Entry 6OVY (X-ray diffraction, 3.00 A resolution); this record covers chains C and D of the 9 polymer chains in the assembly.

Chain C:
Molecule: DNA-directed RNA polymerase subunit beta
Organism: Thermus thermophilus
Notes: EC 2.7.7.6
UniProtKB: Q8RQE9 (RPOB_THET8); numbering as in UniProt (aligned over 1-1119)
Sequence (1119 residues; each row starts with the number of its first residue):
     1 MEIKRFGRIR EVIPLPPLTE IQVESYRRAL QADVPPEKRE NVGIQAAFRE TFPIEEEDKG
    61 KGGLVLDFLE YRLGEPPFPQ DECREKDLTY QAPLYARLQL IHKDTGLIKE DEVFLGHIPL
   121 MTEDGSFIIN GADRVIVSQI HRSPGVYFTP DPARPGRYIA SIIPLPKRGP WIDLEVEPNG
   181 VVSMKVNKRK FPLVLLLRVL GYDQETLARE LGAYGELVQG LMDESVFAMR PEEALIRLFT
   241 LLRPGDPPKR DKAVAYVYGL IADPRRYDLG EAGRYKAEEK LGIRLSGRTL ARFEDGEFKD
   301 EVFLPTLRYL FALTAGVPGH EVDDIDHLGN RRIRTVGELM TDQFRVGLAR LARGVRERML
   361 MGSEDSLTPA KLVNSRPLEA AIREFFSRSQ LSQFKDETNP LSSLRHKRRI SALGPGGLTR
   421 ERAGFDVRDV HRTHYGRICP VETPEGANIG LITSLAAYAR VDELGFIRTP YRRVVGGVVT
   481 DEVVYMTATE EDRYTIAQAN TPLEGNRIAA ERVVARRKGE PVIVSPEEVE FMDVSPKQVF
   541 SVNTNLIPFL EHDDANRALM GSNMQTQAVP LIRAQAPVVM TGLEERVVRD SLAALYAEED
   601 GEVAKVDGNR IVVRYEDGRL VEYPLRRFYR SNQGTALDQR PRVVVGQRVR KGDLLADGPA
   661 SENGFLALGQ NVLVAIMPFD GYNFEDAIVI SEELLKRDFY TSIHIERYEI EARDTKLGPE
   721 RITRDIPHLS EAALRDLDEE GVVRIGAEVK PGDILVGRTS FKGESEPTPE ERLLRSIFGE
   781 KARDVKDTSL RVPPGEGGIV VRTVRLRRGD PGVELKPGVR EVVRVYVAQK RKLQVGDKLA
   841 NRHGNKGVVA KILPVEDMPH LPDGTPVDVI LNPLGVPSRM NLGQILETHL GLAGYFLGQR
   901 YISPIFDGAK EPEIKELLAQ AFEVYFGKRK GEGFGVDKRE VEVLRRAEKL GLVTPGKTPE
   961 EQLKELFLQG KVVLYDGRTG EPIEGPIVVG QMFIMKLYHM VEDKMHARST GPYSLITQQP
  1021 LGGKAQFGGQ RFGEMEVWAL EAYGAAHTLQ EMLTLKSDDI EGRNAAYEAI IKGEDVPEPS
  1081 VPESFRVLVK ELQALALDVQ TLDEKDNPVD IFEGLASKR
Not modelled in the structure: 57-63, 1119
Residues lining bound ligands: pyrophosphate (POP): R557, S878, R879

Chain D:
Molecule: DNA-directed RNA polymerase subunit beta'
Organism: Thermus thermophilus
Notes: EC 2.7.7.6
UniProtKB: Q8RQE8 (RPOC_THET8); residues 1-1524 here = UniProt positions 1-1524
Sequence (1524 residues; row label = number of the first residue in the row):
     1 MKKEVRKVRI ALASPEKIRS WSYGEVEKPE TINYRTLKPE RDGLFDERIF GPIKDYECAC
    61 GKYKRQRFEG KVCERCGVEV TKSIVRRYRM GHIELATPAA HIWFVKDVPS KIGTLLDLSA
   121 TELEQVLYFS KYIVLDPKGA ILNGVPVEKR QLLTDEEYRE LRYGKQETYP LPPGVDALVK
   181 DGEEVVKGQE LAPGVVSRLD GVALYRFPRR VRVEYVKKER AGLRLPLAAW VEKEAYKPGE
   241 ILAELPEPYL FRAEEEGVVE LKELEEGAFL VLRREDEPVA TYFLPVGMTP LVVHGEIVEK
   301 GQPLAEAKGL LRMPRQVRAA QVEAEEEGET VYLTLFLEWT EPKDYRVQPH MNVVVPEGAR
   361 VEAGDKIVAA IDPEEEVIAE AEGVVHLHEP ASILVVKARV YPFEDDVEVS TGDRVAPGDV
   421 LADGGKVKSD VYGRVEVDLV RNVVRVVESY DIDARMGAEA IQQLLKELDL EALEKELLEE
   481 MKHPSRARRA KARKRLEVVR AFLDSGNRPE WMILEAVPVL PPDLRPMVQV DGGRFATSDL
   541 NDLYRRLINR NNRLKKLLAQ GAPEIIIRNE KRMLQEAVDA LLDNGRRGAP VTNPGSDRPL
   601 RSLTDILSGK QGRFRQNLLG KRVDYSGRSV IVVGPQLKLH QCGLPKRMAL ELFKPFLLKK
   661 MEEKGIAPNV KAARRMLERQ RDIKDEVWDA LEEVIHGKVV LLNRAPTLHR LGIQAFQPVL
   721 VEGQSIQLHP LVCEAFNADF DGDQMAVHVP LSSFAQAEAR IQMLSAHNLL SPASGEPLAK
   781 PSRDIILGLY YITQVRKEKK GAGLEFATPE EALAAHERGE VALNAPIKVA GRETSVGRLK
   841 YVFANPDEAL LAVAHGIVDL QDVVTVRYMG KRLETSPGRI LFARIVAEAV EDEKVAWELI
   901 QLDVPQEKNS LKDLVYQAFL RLGMEKTARL LDALKYYGFT FSTTSGITIG IDDAVIPEEK
   961 KQYLEEADRK LLQIEQAYEM GFLTDRERYD QILQLWTETT EKVTQAVFKN FEENYPFNPL
  1021 YVMAQSGARG NPQQIRQLCG LRGLMQKPSG ETFEVPVRSS FREGLTVLEY FISSHGARKG
  1081 GADTALRTAD SGYLTRKLVD VTHEIVVREA DCGTTNYISV PLFQPDEVTR SLRLRKRADI
  1141 EAGLYGRVLA REVEVLGVRL EEGRYLSMDD VHLLIKAAEA GEIQEVPVRS PLTCQTRYGV
  1201 CQKCYGYDLS MARPVSIGEA VGIVAAQSIG EPGTQLTMRT FHTGGVAGAA DITQGLPRVI
  1261 ELFEARRPKA KAVISEIDGV VRIEETEEKL SVFVESEGFS KEYKLPKEAR LLVKDGDYVE
  1321 AGQPLTRGAI DPHQLLEAKG PEAVERYLVE EIQKVYRAQG VKLHDKHIEI VVRQMMKYVE
  1381 VTDPGDSRLL EGQVLEKWDV EALNERLIAE GKTPVAWKPL LMGVTKSALS TKSWLSAASF
  1441 QNTTHVLTEA AIAGKKDELI GLKENVILGR LIPAGTGSDF VRFTQVVDQK TLKAIEEARK
  1501 EAVEAKERPA ARRGVKREQP GKQA
Not modelled in the structure: 1-3, 1239-1252, 1503-1524
Ion coordination: Zn2+ site 1: C58, C60, C73, C76; Mg2+: D739, D741, D743 (shared with 1 residue of chain I); Zn2+ site 2: C1112, C1194, C1201, C1204

Chain C / chain D interface:
Residue-residue contacts (372; chain C residue first):
  F425(C) - K1079(D)
  F425(C) - D1083(D)
  F425(C) - L1086(D)  hydrophobic
  F425(C) - R1087(D)
  R428(C) - R1078(D)  hydrogen bond (backbone-side chain)
  R428(C) - L1086(D)
  D429(C) - R1078(D)
  D429(C) - K1079(D)  salt bridge
  V430(C) - S1074(D)
  V430(C) - H1075(D)
  V430(C) - R1078(D)
  H431(C) - F1071(D)
  R432(C) - F1071(D)
  Y435(C) - V1067(D)
  Y435(C) - F1071(D)  hydrophobic
  P440(C) - S1074(D)  hydrogen bond (backbone-side chain)
  P440(C) - R1078(D)
  T443(C) - R1078(D)
  G446(C) - A1085(D)
  I449(C) - R1078(D)
  I449(C) - G1081(D)
  I449(C) - A1082(D)  hydrophobic
  Q498(C) - V1067(D)
  Q498(C) - L1068(D)
  V514(C) - L1068(D)  hydrophobic
  R516(C) - L1068(D)
  E520(C) - E1054(D)
  P521(C) - F1053(D)
  P521(C) - L1068(D)  hydrophobic
  P536(C) - V1067(D)  hydrophobic
  F540(C) - Y1070(D)  hydrophobic
  L550(C) - Y1070(D)
  E551(C) - G1064(D)
  E551(C) - L1065(D)  hydrogen bond (backbone-backbone)
  H552(C) - F1061(D)  hydrogen bond (side chain-backbone)
  H552(C) - R1062(D)  hydrogen bond (side chain-backbone)
  H552(C) - E1063(D)
  H552(C) - G1064(D)  hydrogen bond (side chain-backbone)
  D553(C) - F1061(D)
  D553(C) - Y1070(D)  hydrogen bond (backbone-side chain)
  D554(C) - R1042(D)  salt bridge
  D554(C) - F1061(D)
  A555(C) - Y1070(D)
  N556(C) - A1077(D)
  A558(C) - Y1070(D)
  I676(C) - I947(D)
  I676(C) - T948(D)  hydrogen bond (backbone-side chain)
  M677(C) - T943(D)
  M677(C) - I947(D)
  P678(C) - D784(D)
  P678(C) - S942(D)
  P678(C) - T943(D)
  P678(C) - I947(D)
  F679(C) - T943(D)
  D680(C) - P635(D)
  D680(C) - F939(D)
  D680(C) - T943(D)
  G681(C) - V633(D)
  G681(C) - P635(D)
  G681(C) - F939(D)
  Y682(C) - V633(D)
  Y682(C) - P635(D)
  F684(C) - V633(D)  hydrophobic
  F684(C) - P730(D)
  F684(C) - F740(D)
  F684(C) - S782(D)
  F684(C) - R783(D)
  F684(C) - D784(D)
  F684(C) - F939(D)  hydrophobic
  E685(C) - D739(D)
  E685(C) - F740(D)  hydrogen bond (backbone-backbone)
  E685(C) - R783(D)  salt bridge
  E685(C) - R1029(D)  salt bridge
  D686(C) - D739(D)
  D686(C) - F740(D)
  A687(C) - V633(D)  hydrophobic
  A687(C) - F740(D)
  R713(C) - Q529(D)
  R713(C) - D531(D)  hydrogen bond (side chain-backbone)
  R713(C) - G533(D)
  K716(C) - R35(D)  hydrogen bond (side chain-backbone)
  K716(C) - L37(D)
  E748(C) - R681(D)  hydrogen bond (backbone-side chain)
  K750(C) - Q680(D)
  K750(C) - R681(D)
  P751(C) - R679(D)
  P751(C) - Q680(D)  hydrogen bond (backbone-backbone)
  G752(C) - E678(D)
  D753(C) - R679(D)  salt bridge
  D753(C) - R681(D)  salt bridge
  E764(C) - K54(D)
  E764(C) - E57(D)
  P769(C) - R65(D)
  Q834(C) - Q724(D)
  V835(C) - V632(D)  hydrophobic
  V835(C) - S725(D)  hydrogen bond (backbone-side chain)
  G836(C) - V630(D)
  G836(C) - S725(D)  hydrogen bond (backbone-side chain)
  K838(C) - D741(D)
  K846(C) - D741(D)
  G847(C) - F740(D)
  V848(C) - V632(D)  hydrophobic
  V848(C) - F740(D)  hydrogen bond (backbone-backbone)
  V848(C) - G742(D)
  V849(C) - V632(D)
  A850(C) - V632(D)  hydrophobic
  A850(C) - V633(D)  hydrophobic
  N872(C) - D784(D)  hydrogen bond
  P873(C) - I947(D)
  P873(C) - I949(D)  hydrophobic
  L874(C) - R783(D)
  L874(C) - D784(D)
  L874(C) - M1023(D)  hydrophobic
  L874(C) - R1029(D)  hydrogen bond (backbone-side chain)
  V876(C) - I949(D)  hydrophobic
  P877(C) - M1023(D)  hydrophobic
  P877(C) - R1029(D)
  S878(C) - R1029(D)  hydrogen bond
  S878(C) - Q1034(D)  hydrogen bond (backbone-side chain)
  R879(C) - R1029(D)
  M880(C) - Q1034(D)
  M880(C) - Q1037(D)
  M880(C) - F1061(D)  hydrophobic
  L882(C) - I951(D)  hydrophobic
  L882(C) - L1038(D)  hydrophobic
  I885(C) - I949(D)
  I885(C) - G950(D)
  I885(C) - I951(D)
  L886(C) - I951(D)  hydrophobic
  H889(C) - G950(D)
  H889(C) - I951(D)  hydrogen bond (side chain-backbone)
  F906(C) - L1065(D)
  F906(C) - T1066(D)
  F906(C) - V1067(D)
  F906(C) - Y1070(D)  hydrophobic
  E911(C) - D952(D)
  E911(C) - R1062(D)  salt bridge
  K915(C) - D952(D)  salt bridge
  R945(C) - D859(D)  salt bridge
  R946(C) - Y791(D)  hydrogen bond
  R946(C) - R796(D)
  R946(C) - D859(D)  salt bridge
  R946(C) - Q861(D)  hydrogen bond
  K949(C) - R796(D)
  K949(C) - E798(D)  salt bridge
  L950(C) - F1017(D)  hydrophobic
  Q969(C) - D952(D)
  K971(C) - T948(D)
  K971(C) - D953(D)  salt bridge
  I983(C) - T943(D)
  I983(C) - T944(D)
  I983(C) - G946(D)
  E984(C) - Y791(D)  hydrogen bond
  E984(C) - T944(D)  hydrogen bond (backbone-backbone)
  G985(C) - G946(D)
  P986(C) - T948(D)
  I987(C) - G946(D)
  V988(C) - T948(D)  hydrogen bond (backbone-side chain)
  V988(C) - I949(D)
  V988(C) - G950(D)
  V1001(C) - V630(D)  hydrophobic
  V1001(C) - Q724(D)
  V1001(C) - S725(D)
  E1002(C) - Q724(D)
  K1004(C) - R628(D)
  K1004(C) - V630(D)
  K1004(C) - Q744(D)
  M1005(C) - R628(D)
  M1005(C) - S629(D)
  M1005(C) - R647(D)
  M1005(C) - M648(D)  hydrophobic
  M1005(C) - Q724(D)
  H1006(C) - G627(D)
  H1006(C) - R628(D)  hydrogen bond (backbone-backbone)
  H1006(C) - M648(D)
  A1007(C) - S626(D)
  A1007(C) - G627(D)
  A1007(C) - M648(D)
  A1007(C) - E651(D)
  A1007(C) - L652(D)  hydrophobic
  R1008(C) - D624(D)  salt bridge
  R1008(C) - Y625(D)  hydrogen bond (backbone-backbone)
  R1008(C) - S626(D)  hydrogen bond (backbone-backbone)
  R1008(C) - E651(D)
  S1009(C) - D624(D)
  S1009(C) - Y625(D)  hydrogen bond (backbone-backbone)
  S1009(C) - E651(D)  hydrogen bond
  S1009(C) - K654(D)
  T1010(C) - D624(D)
  Y1013(C) - D624(D)  hydrogen bond
  L1015(C) - R87(D)  hydrogen bond (backbone-side chain)
  L1015(C) - V528(D)  hydrophobic
  I1016(C) - R87(D)  hydrogen bond (backbone-side chain)
  I1016(C) - L524(D)
  I1016(C) - P526(D)
  T1017(C) - R613(D)
  T1017(C) - N617(D)
  Q1019(C) - N617(D)  hydrogen bond (side chain-backbone)
  Q1019(C) - K621(D)
  P1020(C) - R622(D)
  P1020(C) - D624(D)
  L1021(C) - R622(D)
  G1022(C) - R622(D)
  F1027(C) - E651(D)
  G1029(C) - R622(D)  hydrogen bond (backbone-side chain)
  G1029(C) - V623(D)
  Q1030(C) - R622(D)
  Q1030(C) - V623(D)  hydrogen bond (backbone-backbone)
  Q1030(C) - S626(D)  hydrogen bond (backbone-side chain)
  Q1030(C) - G627(D)
  Q1030(C) - R628(D)  hydrogen bond
  R1031(C) - R615(D)  hydrogen bond (side chain-backbone)
  R1031(C) - Q616(D)
  R1031(C) - G620(D)  hydrogen bond (side chain-backbone)
  R1031(C) - K621(D)
  R1031(C) - R622(D)
  F1032(C) - G620(D)
  F1032(C) - K621(D)  hydrogen bond (backbone-backbone)
  F1032(C) - I713(D)  hydrophobic
  F1032(C) - H748(D)
  E1034(C) - R615(D)  salt bridge
  E1034(C) - L619(D)
  E1034(C) - R1096(D)  salt bridge
  M1035(C) - T707(D)
  M1035(C) - L708(D)  hydrophobic
  E1036(C) - N703(D)
  E1036(C) - T707(D)  hydrogen bond
  V1037(C) - L619(D)
  W1038(C) - V1099(D)
  W1038(C) - I1223(D)
  W1038(C) - Q1227(D)
  A1039(C) - T707(D)
  A1039(C) - R710(D)
  A1039(C) - I713(D)  hydrophobic
  A1039(C) - Q1227(D)
  L1040(C) - M763(D)  hydrophobic
  E1041(C) - A1220(D)
  E1041(C) - I1223(D)
  E1041(C) - L1462(D)
  E1041(C) - V1466(D)
  E1041(C) - I1472(D)
  A1042(C) - R710(D)  hydrogen bond (backbone-side chain)
  A1042(C) - I1223(D)  hydrophobic
  A1042(C) - V1224(D)  hydrophobic
  A1042(C) - Q1227(D)
  Y1043(C) - R710(D)  hydrogen bond (side chain-backbone)
  Y1043(C) - L711(D)
  Y1043(C) - I713(D)  hydrogen bond (side chain-backbone)
  Y1043(C) - Q714(D)
  Y1043(C) - Q762(D)  hydrogen bond (backbone-side chain)
  Y1043(C) - M763(D)  hydrophobic
  Y1043(C) - N768(D)
  G1044(C) - Q762(D)
  G1044(C) - A1474(D)
  G1044(C) - G1475(D)
  G1044(C) - T1476(D)  hydrogen bond (backbone-backbone)
  A1045(C) - E758(D)
  A1045(C) - M763(D)  hydrophobic
  A1045(C) - T1476(D)
  A1046(C) - E758(D)  hydrogen bond (backbone-side chain)
  A1046(C) - L1471(D)  hydrophobic
  A1046(C) - I1472(D)  hydrophobic
  A1046(C) - A1474(D)
  A1046(C) - T1476(D)  hydrogen bond (backbone-side chain)
  A1046(C) - G1477(D)
  H1047(C) - F754(D)
  H1047(C) - E758(D)  salt bridge
  H1047(C) - L1471(D)
  H1047(C) - T1476(D)
  T1048(C) - L701(D)
  T1048(C) - A755(D)  hydrogen bond (side chain-backbone)
  T1048(C) - E758(D)  hydrogen bond
  L1049(C) - I1472(D)  hydrophobic
  Q1050(C) - G1469(D)
  Q1050(C) - R1470(D)
  Q1050(C) - L1471(D)  hydrogen bond (side chain-backbone)
  E1051(C) - L751(D)  hydrogen bond (side chain-backbone)
  E1051(C) - S752(D)  hydrogen bond (side chain-backbone)
  E1051(C) - A755(D)
  M1052(C) - V623(D)
  L1053(C) - K621(D)
  L1053(C) - V1466(D)
  T1054(C) - G1469(D)
  K1056(C) - V623(D)
  K1056(C) - D624(D)  hydrogen bond (backbone-backbone)
  K1056(C) - Y625(D)
  K1056(C) - V749(D)  hydrogen bond (side chain-backbone)
  K1056(C) - L751(D)
  S1057(C) - K621(D)
  S1057(C) - R622(D)  hydrogen bond (side chain-backbone)
  D1058(C) - K621(D)
  Y1067(C) - P655(D)  hydrophobic
  Y1067(C) - L658(D)
  Y1067(C) - R674(D)  hydrogen bond
  I1070(C) - P655(D)  hydrophobic
  I1070(C) - F656(D)  hydrophobic
  I1070(C) - K659(D)
  I1071(C) - K659(D)
  I1071(C) - V670(D)
  K1072(C) - K659(D)
  D1075(C) - S753(D)  hydrogen bond
  V1076(C) - L751(D)  hydrophobic
  V1076(C) - S752(D)
  P1082(C) - L1468(D)
  E1083(C) - R87(D)  salt bridge
  E1083(C) - Y88(D)  hydrogen bond
  S1084(C) - L618(D)
  F1085(C) - L618(D)  hydrophobic
  F1085(C) - L1468(D)  hydrophobic
  R1086(C) - Y88(D)  hydrogen bond
  V1087(C) - R87(D)
  V1087(C) - R613(D)
  L1088(C) - L607(D)  hydrophobic
  K1090(C) - Y88(D)  hydrogen bond (side chain-backbone)
  K1090(C) - L520(D)
  K1090(C) - L524(D)
  E1091(C) - L520(D)
  E1091(C) - I606(D)
  E1091(C) - R613(D)  salt bridge
  L1092(C) - L607(D)  hydrophobic
  Q1093(C) - W21(D)
  Q1093(C) - M90(D)
  Q1093(C) - P518(D)
  A1094(C) - M90(D)
  A1094(C) - L582(D)
  A1094(C) - L603(D)
  L1095(C) - H101(D)  hydrogen bond (backbone-side chain)
  L1095(C) - W103(D)  hydrophobic
  L1095(C) - L582(D)  hydrophobic
  L1095(C) - L603(D)  hydrophobic
  A1096(C) - A13(D)  hydrogen bond (backbone-backbone)
  A1096(C) - H101(D)
  A1096(C) - L514(D)  hydrophobic
  A1096(C) - P518(D)
  L1097(C) - A11(D)
  L1097(C) - L12(D)  hydrophobic
  L1097(C) - W21(D)
  L1097(C) - W103(D)  hydrophobic
  L1097(C) - A1451(D)  hydrophobic
  D1098(C) - R9(D)
  D1098(C) - I10(D)
  D1098(C) - A11(D)  hydrogen bond (backbone-backbone)
  D1098(C) - K17(D)  salt bridge
  D1098(C) - W21(D)
  V1099(C) - R9(D)
  V1099(C) - I10(D)  hydrophobic
  Q1100(C) - V8(D)
  Q1100(C) - R9(D)  hydrogen bond (backbone-backbone)
  T1101(C) - K7(D)
  L1102(C) - E4(D)
  L1102(C) - V5(D)
  L1102(C) - R6(D)  hydrogen bond (backbone-backbone)
  L1102(C) - K7(D)  hydrogen bond (backbone-backbone)
  L1102(C) - R9(D)
  D1103(C) - E4(D)
  D1103(C) - K7(D)
  E1104(C) - R6(D)  salt bridge
  E1104(C) - K7(D)
  D1106(C) - K7(D)  salt bridge
  D1106(C) - K1456(D)
  F1112(C) - Y88(D)  hydrophobic
  L1115(C) - Y23(D)
  L1115(C) - I84(D)  hydrophobic
  L1115(C) - V85(D)  hydrophobic
  L1115(C) - R89(D)  hydrogen bond (backbone-side chain)
  A1116(C) - Y23(D)
  A1116(C) - Y88(D)
  S1117(C) - Y23(D)  hydrogen bond (backbone-side chain)
  K1118(C) - R19(D)  hydrogen bond (side chain-backbone)
  K1118(C) - S20(D)  hydrogen bond (side chain-backbone)
  K1118(C) - S22(D)  hydrogen bond (side chain-backbone)
  K1118(C) - Y23(D)
Also at the interface, not in a pair above, chain C (188 interface residues in all): G424, C439, V441, A447, G450, A515, V539, N683, A732, A733, R735, D736, V749, T768, E770, G951, L968, R978, G1011, Q1018, G1033, L1055, G1073, V1081, V1109, I1111
Also at the interface, not in a pair above, chain D (205 interface residues in all): I18, Y34, P521, D523, G532, Y544, T604, F614, I631, Q636, P645, E662, C733, A746, P750, L787, L860, D862, T940, S945, Y1015, L1020, A1028, I1035, K1047, P1048, V1055, I1072, T1095, W1434, L1447, I1467

Overview:
Chain C and chain D form an interface of 188 and 205 residues respectively, with 74 hydrogen bonds and 21 salt
bridges. Among the polar pairs are D429(C)-K1079(D), D554(C)-R1042(D) and E685(C)-R783(D). Ligands of chain C:
pyrophosphate. C58(D), C60(D), C73(D) and C76(D) coordinate Zn2+ site 1.
Here chain C is DNA-directed RNA polymerase subunit beta and chain D is DNA-directed RNA polymerase subunit
beta', both from Thermus thermophilus. Entry 6OVY (X-ray crystal structure of a bacterial reiterative
transcription complex of pyrG promoter variant -1C) was determined by X-ray diffraction, deposited together
with 6OVR, 6OW3, 6OY5, 6OY6, 6OY7, 6P70 and 6P71.
